9MQG - chains H and D of the 14 polymer chains in the assembly; structure by electron microscopy, 3.30 A resolution.

== Chain H ==
Protein: RM017 Fab heavy chain
Source organism: Macaca mulatta
Notes: antibody fragment or engineered binder
Chain sequence (235 residues; each row starts with the number of its first residue; a row labelled like 82A-82C holds insertion residues (82A, then the next letters in order)):
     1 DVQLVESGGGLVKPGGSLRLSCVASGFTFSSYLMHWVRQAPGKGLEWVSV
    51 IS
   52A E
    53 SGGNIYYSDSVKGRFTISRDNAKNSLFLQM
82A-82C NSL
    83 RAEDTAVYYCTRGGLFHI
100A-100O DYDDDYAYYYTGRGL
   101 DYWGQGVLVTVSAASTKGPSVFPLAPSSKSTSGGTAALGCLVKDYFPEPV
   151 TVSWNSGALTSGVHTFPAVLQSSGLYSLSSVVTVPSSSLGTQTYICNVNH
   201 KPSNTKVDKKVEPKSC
Unresolved in the structure: 114-216
Modified / non-standard residues: Tyr100B (O-sulfo-L-tyrosine; TYS); Tyr100F (O-sulfo-L-tyrosine; TYS); Tyr100H (O-sulfo-L-tyrosine; TYS)
Cystine bridges: Cys22-Cys92

== Chain D ==
Protein: Envelope glycoprotein gp120
Source organism: Human immunodeficiency virus 1
Chain sequence (473 residues; each row starts with the number of its first residue; note: 10 numbers in that range are skipped by the numbering (no residue carries them; nothing is unmodelled there)):
    31 AENLWVTVYYGVPVWKDAETTLFCASDAKAYETEKHNVWATHACVSTDPN
    81 PQEIHLENVTEEFNMWKNNMVEQMHEDIISLWDQSLKPCVKLTPLCVGLQ
   131 CTNVTNNITDD
   150 MRGELKNCSFNATTELRNKRQKVYSLFYRLDIVPMVDLWTNYRLISCNTS
   200 AITQACPKVSFEPIPIHYCAPAGFAILKCKDKKFNGTGPCQNVSTVQCTH
   250 GIKPVVSTQLLLNGSLAEEEVIIRSENITNNAKNILVQLNTSVQINCTRP
   300 NNNTVKSIRI
   311 GPGQAFYYTGDIIGDIRQAHCNVSKATWNETLGKVVKQLRKHFGNNTIIR
   361 FAQSSGGDLEVTTHSFNCGGEFFYCNTSGLFNSTW
   397 ISNTSVQGSNSTGSNDSITLPCRIKQIINMWQRIGQAMYAPPIQGVIRCV
   447 SNITGLILTRDGGSTNSTTETFRPGGGDMRDNWRSELYKYKVVKIEPLGV
   497 APTRCKRRVVGRRRRRR
Unresolved in the structure: 31, 57-65, 397-412, 460-462, 505-513
Cystine bridges: Cys54-Cys74, Cys119-Cys205, Cys126-Cys196, Cys131-Cys157, Cys218-Cys247, Cys228-Cys239, Cys296-Cys331, Cys378-Cys445, Cys385-Cys418
Covalent attachments: N-acetylglucosamine (NAG) linked to Asn88, Asn133, Asn156, Asn160, Asn234, Asn262, Asn276, Asn295, Asn301, Asn332, Asn339, Asn355, Asn386, Asn392, Asn448
From the paper describing this entry:
  - post-translational modification sites: Asn160

== Chain H / chain D interface ==
Contacting residue pairs - 8 pairs, chain H then chain D:
  Tyr100B(H) with Arg169(D)
  Asp100C(H) with Arg166(D); Asn167(D); Arg169(D), salt bridge
  Asp100D(H) with Arg166(D), salt bridge; Asn167(D)
  Tyr100F(H) with Arg169(D); Trp188(D)
Interface residues without a listed pair, chain D (5 interface residues in all): Lys168

== Summary ==
4 residues of chain H face 5 of chain D across their interface; the contacts include 2 salt bridges. Among the
polar pairs are Asp100D(H)-Arg166(D) and Asp100C(H)-Arg169(D). N-acetylglucosamine is covalently linked to
Asn88(D), Asn133(D), Asn156(D), Asn160(D), Asn234(D) and Asn262(D) and 9 more. From the paper: a modification
site at Asn160(D).
Chain H is RM017 Fab heavy chain (Macaca mulatta) and chain D is Envelope glycoprotein gp120 (Human
immunodeficiency virus 1); the structure, RM017 Fab in complex with Apex-GT6.2 trimer and RM20A3 Fab, was
determined by electron microscopy, deposited together with 9MPX, 9B8B, 9B8C, 9MPB and 9MPC.
